PDB entry 1KMS | X-ray diffraction, 1.09 A resolution | chain A

[Chain A]
Molecule: Dihydrofolate reductase
From: Homo sapiens
Notes: EC 1.5.1.3
UniProt: P00374 (DYR_HUMAN); residue numbers follow UniProt; this construct covers 1-186
Sequence (186 residues; each row starts with the number of its first residue):
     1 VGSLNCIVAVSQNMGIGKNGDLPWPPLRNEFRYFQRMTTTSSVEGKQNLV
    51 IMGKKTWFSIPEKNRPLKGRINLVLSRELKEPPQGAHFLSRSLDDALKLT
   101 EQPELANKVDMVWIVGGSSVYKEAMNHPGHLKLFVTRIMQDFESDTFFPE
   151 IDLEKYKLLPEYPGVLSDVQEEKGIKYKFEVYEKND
Unresolved in the structure: 1
Small-molecule neighbours:
  - sri-9439 (LIH; 6-([5-quinolylamino]methyl)-2,4-diamino-5-methylpyrido[2,3-d]pyrimidine): Ile7, Val8, Ala9, Leu22, Glu30, Phe31, Phe34, Thr56, Ser59, Ile60, Pro61, Asn64, Val115, Tyr121, Thr136
  - NADPH (NDP; NADPH dihydro-nicotinamide-adenine-dinucleotide phosphate): Val8, Ala9, Ile16, Gly17, Lys18, Gly20, Asp21, Leu22, Trp24, Gly53, Lys54, Lys55, Thr56, Ser59, Leu75, Ser76, Arg77, Glu78, Arg91, Ser92, Leu93, Val115, Gly116, Gly117, Ser118, Ser119, Val120, Tyr121, Glu123, Thr146

[Summary]
Chain A binds sri-9439 and NADPH.
Chain A is Dihydrofolate reductase (Homo sapiens); the structure, Human dihydrofolate reductase complexed with
NADPH and 6-([5-quinolylamino]methyl)-2,4-diamino-5-methylpyrido[2,3-d]pyrimidine (sri-9439), a lipophilic
antifolate, was determined by X-ray diffraction together with 1KMV from the same study.
